PDB entry 9IQO | electron microscopy, 1.55 A resolution | chains C and G of the 16 polymer chains in the assembly

Chain C (and G):
Molecule: Ribulose bisphosphate carboxylase large chain
Organism: Thermochromatium tepidum ATCC 43061
Notes: EC 4.1.1.39; chain G of this document is another copy of the same molecule, construct and numbering; everything in this record applies to it too
UniProtKB: A0A6I6DX30 (A0A6I6DX30_THETI); numbering as in UniProt (aligned over 3-458)
Chain sequence (456 residues; each row starts with the number of its first residue):
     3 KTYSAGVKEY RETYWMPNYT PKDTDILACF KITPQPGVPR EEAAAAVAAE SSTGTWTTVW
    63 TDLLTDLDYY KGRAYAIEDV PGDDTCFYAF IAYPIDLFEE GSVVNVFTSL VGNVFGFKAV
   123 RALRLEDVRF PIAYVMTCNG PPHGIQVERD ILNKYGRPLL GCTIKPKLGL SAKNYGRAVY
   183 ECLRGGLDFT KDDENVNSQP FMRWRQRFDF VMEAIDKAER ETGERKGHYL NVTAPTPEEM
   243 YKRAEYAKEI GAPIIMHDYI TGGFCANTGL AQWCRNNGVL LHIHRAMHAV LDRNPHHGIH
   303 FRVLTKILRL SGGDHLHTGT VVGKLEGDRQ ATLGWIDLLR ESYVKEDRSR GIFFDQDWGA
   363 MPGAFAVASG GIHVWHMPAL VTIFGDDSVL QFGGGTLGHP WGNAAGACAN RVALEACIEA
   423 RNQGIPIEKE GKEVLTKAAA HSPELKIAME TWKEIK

Chain C / chain G interface:
Pairs across the interface (203; chain C residue first):
  Tyr5(C) with Leu399(G), hydrogen bond (side chain-backbone); Gly400(G), hydrogen bond (side chain-backbone); His401(G), hydrogen bond (side chain-backbone); Pro402(G)
  Ala7(C) with Gly400(G); Pro402(G), hydrophobic
  Glu52(C) with Lys169(G)
  Ser54(C) with Lys169(G); Leu170(G)
  Thr55(C) with Pro168(G); Lys169(G); Leu170(G)
  Gly56(C) with Lys169(G)
  Thr57(C) with Lys167(G)
  Trp58(C) with Gly373(G); Ile374(G); His375(G); Gly396(G); Gly397(G); Trp454(G)
  Thr59(C) with Gly396(G); Trp454(G), hydrogen bond
  Thr60(C) with Gly400(G)
  Val61(C) with Leu399(G), hydrophobic; Gly400(G)
  Trp62(C) with Leu399(G); Gly404(G); Asn405(G), hydrogen bond
  Thr63(C) with Lys167(G), hydrogen bond (side chain-backbone); Pro168(G); Leu172(G)
  Asp64(C) with Pro168(G)
  Leu66(C) with Leu172(G), hydrophobic
  Thr67(C) with Gly171(G), hydrogen bond (side chain-backbone)
  Leu69(C) with Leu170(G)
  Tyr72(C) with Phe203(G)
  Asp98(C) with Gln201(G); Pro202(G); Phe203(G)
  Leu99(C) with Leu170(G); Gln201(G), hydrogen bond (backbone-side chain)
  Phe100(C) with Pro202(G)
  Glu101(C) with Asn199(G); Ser200(G), hydrogen bond (side chain-backbone); Gln201(G); Pro237(G); Arg245(G), salt bridge
  Glu102(C) with Pro202(G); Arg205(G), salt bridge
  Gly103(C) with Pro237(G)
  Ser104(C) with Pro237(G)
  Val106(C) with Thr235(G); Ala236(G)
  Asn107(C) with Asn197(G), hydrogen bond (side chain-backbone); Asn199(G); Gln201(G), hydrogen bond
  Phe109(C) with Met289(G), hydrophobic
  Thr110(C) with Glu196(G); Asp260(G); Thr263(G), hydrogen bond; Ala288(G)
  Ser111(C) with Asn197(G)
  Val113(C) with Met289(G); Val292(G)
  Gly114(C) with Ala288(G); Met289(G), hydrogen bond (backbone-backbone)
  Asn115(C) with Lys169(G); Glu196(G)
  Phe117(C) with Ala291(G); Val292(G), hydrophobic; Arg295(G), hydrogen bond (backbone-side chain)
  Gly118(C) with Ala291(G); Arg295(G)
  Phe119(C) with Arg295(G), hydrogen bond (backbone-side chain)
  Val122(C) with Arg295(G), hydrogen bond (backbone-side chain)
  Arg123(C) with Arg295(G)
  Lys167(C) with Thr57(G); Thr63(G), hydrogen bond (backbone-side chain)
  Pro168(C) with Thr55(G); Thr63(G); Asp64(G)
  Lys169(C) with Glu52(G); Ser54(G); Thr55(G); Gly56(G)
  Leu170(C) with Ser54(G); Thr55(G); Leu69(G); Leu99(G)
  Gly171(C) with Thr67(G), hydrogen bond (backbone-side chain)
  Leu172(C) with Thr63(G); Leu66(G), hydrophobic
  Glu196(C) with Thr110(G)
  Asn197(C) with Asn107(G), hydrogen bond (backbone-side chain); Ser111(G)
  Asn199(C) with Glu101(G); Asn107(G)
  Ser200(C) with Glu101(G), hydrogen bond (backbone-side chain)
  Gln201(C) with Asp98(G); Leu99(G), hydrogen bond (side chain-backbone); Glu101(G); Asn107(G), hydrogen bond
  Pro202(C) with Asp98(G); Phe100(G); Glu102(G)
  Phe203(C) with Tyr72(G); Asp98(G)
  Arg205(C) with Glu102(G), salt bridge
  Thr235(C) with Val106(G)
  Ala236(C) with Val106(G); Cys267(G)
  Pro237(C) with Glu101(G); Gly103(G); Ser104(G); Cys267(G); Thr270(G)
  Thr238(C) with Cys267(G); Thr270(G); Gly271(G); Gln274(G)
  Pro239(C) with Pro239(G), hydrophobic; Tyr243(G); Cys267(G); Ala268(G), hydrophobic; Gly271(G)
  Glu240(C) with Tyr243(G), hydrogen bond
  Tyr243(C) with Pro239(G); Glu240(G), hydrogen bond
  Arg245(C) with Glu101(G), salt bridge
  Asp260(C) with Thr110(G)
  Thr263(C) with Thr110(G), hydrogen bond; Phe266(G)
  Gly264(C) with Gly265(G); Phe266(G); Cys267(G), hydrogen bond (backbone-backbone)
  Gly265(C) with Gly264(G); Gly265(G)
  Phe266(C) with Thr263(G); Gly264(G)
  Cys267(C) with Ala236(G); Pro237(G); Thr238(G); Pro239(G); Gly264(G), hydrogen bond (backbone-backbone); Ala268(G), hydrophobic
  Ala268(C) with Pro239(G), hydrophobic; Cys267(G), hydrophobic
  Thr270(C) with Pro237(G); Thr238(G)
  Gly271(C) with Thr238(G); Pro239(G)
  Gln274(C) with Thr238(G)
  Ala288(C) with Thr110(G); Gly114(G)
  Met289(C) with Phe109(G), hydrophobic; Val113(G); Gly114(G), hydrogen bond (backbone-backbone); Leu293(G), hydrophobic
  Ala291(C) with Phe117(G); Gly118(G); His299(G), hydrogen bond (backbone-side chain)
  Val292(C) with Val113(G); Phe117(G), hydrophobic; Leu293(G), hydrophobic; His299(G); Gly300(G); Ile301(G), hydrophobic
  Leu293(C) with Met289(G), hydrophobic; Val292(G), hydrophobic; Leu293(G), hydrophobic
  Arg295(C) with Phe117(G), hydrogen bond (side chain-backbone); Gly118(G); Phe119(G), hydrogen bond (side chain-backbone); Val122(G), hydrogen bond (side chain-backbone); Arg123(G); His299(G)
  Asn296(C) with Asn296(G)
  His299(C) with Ala291(G), hydrogen bond (side chain-backbone); Val292(G); Arg295(G)
  Gly300(C) with Val292(G)
  Ile301(C) with Val292(G), hydrophobic
  Gly373(C) with Trp58(G)
  Ile374(C) with Trp58(G)
  His375(C) with Trp58(G)
  Gly396(C) with Trp58(G); Thr59(G)
  Gly397(C) with Trp58(G)
  Leu399(C) with Tyr5(G), hydrogen bond (backbone-side chain); Val61(G), hydrophobic; Trp62(G); Thr63(G)
  Gly400(C) with Tyr5(G), hydrogen bond (backbone-side chain); Ala7(G); Thr60(G); Val61(G)
  His401(C) with Tyr5(G), hydrogen bond (backbone-side chain)
  Pro402(C) with Tyr5(G); Ala7(G), hydrophobic
  Gly404(C) with Trp62(G)
  Asn405(C) with Trp62(G), hydrogen bond
  Trp454(C) with Trp58(G); Thr59(G), hydrogen bond
Also at the interface, not in a pair above, chain C (98 interface residues in all): Gly8, Val9, Ser53, Asn176, Ala180, Thr453
Also at the interface, not in a pair above, chain G (99 interface residues in all): Gly8, Val9, Gln37, Ser53, Asn115, Asn176, Ala180, Thr453

In short:
98 residues of chain C face 99 of chain G across their interface, with 38 hydrogen bonds and 4 salt bridges.
Polar contacts include Glu101(C)-Arg245(G), Glu102(C)-Arg205(G) and Tyr5(C)-Leu399(G).
Chain C and chain G are both Ribulose bisphosphate carboxylase large chain (Thermochromatium tepidum ATCC
43061); the structure, Cryo-EM structure of the Rubisco from thermophilic purple bacterial Rubisco, was
determined by electron microscopy.
